8GO3 - chains A and C of the 4 polymer chains in the assembly; structure by electron microscopy, 3.09 A resolution.

Chain A:
Protein: Cytochrome bo(3) ubiquinol oxidase subunit 1
Organism: Escherichia coli K-12
Notes: EC 7.1.1.3
UniProt: B7MD89 (B7MD89_ECO45); residue numbers follow UniProt; this construct covers 1-663
Sequence (663 residues; numbered 1 to 663; the number before each row is that of its first residue):
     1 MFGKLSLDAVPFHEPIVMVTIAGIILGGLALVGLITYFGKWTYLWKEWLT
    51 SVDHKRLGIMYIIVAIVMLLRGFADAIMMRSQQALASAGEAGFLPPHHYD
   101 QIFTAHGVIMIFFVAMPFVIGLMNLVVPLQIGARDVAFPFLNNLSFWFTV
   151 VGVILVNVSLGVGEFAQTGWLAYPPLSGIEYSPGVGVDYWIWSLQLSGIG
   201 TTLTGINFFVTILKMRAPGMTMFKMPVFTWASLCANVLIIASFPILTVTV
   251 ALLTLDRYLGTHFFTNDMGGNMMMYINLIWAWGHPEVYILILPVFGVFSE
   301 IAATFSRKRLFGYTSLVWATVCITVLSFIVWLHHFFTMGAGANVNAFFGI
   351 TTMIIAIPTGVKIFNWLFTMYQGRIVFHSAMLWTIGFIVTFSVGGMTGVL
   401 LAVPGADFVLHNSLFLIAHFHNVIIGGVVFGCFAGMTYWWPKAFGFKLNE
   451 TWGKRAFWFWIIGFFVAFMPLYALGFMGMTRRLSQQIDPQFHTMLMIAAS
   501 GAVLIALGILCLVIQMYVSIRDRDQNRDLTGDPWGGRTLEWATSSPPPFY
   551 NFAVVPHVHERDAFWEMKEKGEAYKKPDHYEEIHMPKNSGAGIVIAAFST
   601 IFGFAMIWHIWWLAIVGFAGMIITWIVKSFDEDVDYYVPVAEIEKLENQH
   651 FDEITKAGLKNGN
Disordered / not traced: 659-663
Bound ions: heme Fe: His-106, His-421; Cu ion: His-284, His-333, His-334; heme o Fe near His-419 (its only coordinating residue here)
Small-molecule neighbours:
  - 1,2-Distearoyl-sn-glycerophosphoethanolamine (3PE), molecule 1: Ala-137, Phe-138, Pro-139, Phe-140, Leu-141, Leu-144, Phe-148, Trp-192, Gln-195, Leu-196, Ile-199, Thr-202, Leu-203, Thr-247, Ile-595, Phe-602, Phe-618, Met-621, Trp-625, Val-634
  - 1,2-Distearoyl-sn-glycerophosphoethanolamine (3PE), molecule 2: Thr-247, Val-248, Ala-251, Phe-618, Ile-622, Trp-625, Ile-626, Lys-628, Ser-629
  - heme (HEM): Phe-73, Ala-76, Met-79, Arg-80, Gln-83, Phe-103, Thr-104, His-106, Gly-107, Met-110, Ile-111, Ala-115, Gly-169, Trp-170, Leu-414, Ile-417, Phe-420, His-421, Ile-424, Ile-425, Val-429, Trp-460, Phe-468, Thr-480, Arg-481, Arg-482, Leu-483, Ala-502, Ile-505
  - heme o (HEO): Trp-170, Trp-280, Val-287, Tyr-288, Ile-291, His-333, His-334, Thr-352, Ala-356, Thr-359, Gly-360, Ile-363, Phe-364, Phe-391, Ser-392, Gly-395, Met-396, Gly-398, Val-399, Leu-401, Ala-402, Asp-407, Leu-410, His-411, Asn-412, Leu-416, His-419, Phe-420, Val-423, Ile-424, Val-428, Arg-481
  - Ubiquinone-8 (UQ8): Ile-16, Val-17, Thr-20, Ile-24, Leu-70, Arg-71, Phe-73, Ala-74, Asp-75, Met-78, His-98, Ile-102, Leu-160, Ala-506, Ile-509, Leu-510, Val-513

Chain C:
Protein: ubiquinol oxidase
Organism: Escherichia coli K-12
UniProt: B6HZN6 (B6HZN6_ECOSE); residue numbers follow UniProt; this construct covers 1-204
Sequence (204 residues; each row starts with the number of its first residue):
     1 MATDTLTHATAHAHEHGHHDAGGTKIFGFWIYLMSDCILFSILFATYAVL
    51 VNGTAGGPTGKDIFELPFVLVETFLLLFSSITYGMAAIAMYKNNKSQVIS
   101 WLALTWLFGAGFIGMEIYEFHHLIVNGMGPDRSGFLSAFFALVGTHGLHV
   151 TSGLIWMAVLMVQIARRGLTSTNRTRIMCLSLFWHFLDVVWICVFTVVYL
   201 MGAM
Disordered / not traced: 1-20
Small-molecule neighbours:
  - 1,2-Distearoyl-sn-glycerophosphoethanolamine (3PE), molecule 1: Lys-25, Gly-28, Phe-29, Tyr-32
  - 1,2-Distearoyl-sn-glycerophosphoethanolamine (3PE), molecule 2: Lys-25, Phe-29, Tyr-32, Leu-39, Thr-145, Leu-148, His-149, Ser-152, Ile-155, Trp-156, Val-159, Gln-163, Arg-176, Phe-183

Interface between chain A and chain C:
Pairs across the interface (56):
  Phe-138(A) / Thr-24(C)
  Phe-138(A) / Lys-25(C)
  Phe-138(A) / Gly-28(C)
  Ile-206(A) / Gly-28(C)
  Ile-206(A) / Tyr-32(C)  hydrophobic
  Phe-209(A) / Phe-27(C)  hydrophobic
  Phe-209(A) / Ile-31(C)  hydrophobic
  Val-210(A) / Thr-24(C)
  Val-210(A) / Phe-27(C)  hydrophobic
  Val-210(A) / Gly-28(C)
  Leu-213(A) / Phe-27(C)  hydrophobic
  Lys-214(A) / Phe-27(C)
  Ile-240(A) / Ile-31(C)  hydrophobic
  Ile-240(A) / Ser-35(C)
  Ala-241(A) / Ile-38(C)
  Pro-244(A) / Ser-35(C)
  Pro-244(A) / Leu-39(C)
  Ile-245(A) / Ile-42(C)  hydrophobic
  Thr-247(A) / Leu-39(C)
  Val-248(A) / Leu-39(C)  hydrophobic
  Val-248(A) / Ile-42(C)  hydrophobic
  Val-248(A) / Leu-43(C)  hydrophobic
  Leu-252(A) / Leu-43(C)  hydrophobic
  Leu-252(A) / Thr-46(C)
  Leu-259(A) / Asp-131(C)
  Gly-260(A) / Asp-131(C)
  Thr-261(A) / Pro-130(C)
  Thr-261(A) / Ser-137(C)
  His-262(A) / Asp-131(C)  hydrogen bond (side chain-backbone)
  His-262(A) / Ser-133(C)
  His-262(A) / Gly-134(C)
  His-262(A) / Ser-137(C)  hydrogen bond (backbone-side chain)
  Phe-263(A) / Thr-46(C)
  Phe-263(A) / Leu-50(C)  hydrophobic
  Phe-263(A) / Ser-137(C)
  Phe-263(A) / Ala-138(C)  hydrophobic
  Phe-263(A) / Ala-141(C)  hydrophobic
  Met-268(A) / Ala-55(C)  hydrophobic
  Met-268(A) / Arg-132(C)
  Met-268(A) / Ser-133(C)
  Met-268(A) / Gly-134(C)  hydrogen bond (backbone-backbone)
  Gly-269(A) / Leu-50(C)
  Gly-269(A) / Gly-53(C)
  Gly-269(A) / Gly-134(C)
  Asn-271(A) / Leu-50(C)
  Met-274(A) / Ala-45(C)
  Met-274(A) / Thr-46(C)
  Leu-278(A) / Ile-42(C)  hydrophobic
  Leu-278(A) / Thr-46(C)
  Ile-626(A) / Val-159(C)  hydrophobic
  Ser-629(A) / Gln-163(C)
  Ser-629(A) / Arg-176(C)  hydrogen bond (backbone-side chain)
  Phe-630(A) / Val-162(C)  hydrophobic
  Phe-630(A) / Gln-163(C)
  Phe-630(A) / Arg-166(C)
  Glu-632(A) / Arg-167(C)  salt bridge
Also at the interface, not in a pair above, chain A (30 interface residues in all): Ala-137, Leu-255, Gly-270
Also at the interface, not in a pair above, chain C (32 interface residues in all): Gly-23, Val-49

Summary:
30 residues of chain A and 32 residues of chain C are in contact; the contacts include 4 hydrogen bonds and 1
salt bridge. Polar contacts include Glu-632(A)/Arg-167(C), His-262(A)/Asp-131(C) and His-262(A)/Ser-137(C).
1,2-Distearoyl-sn-glycerophosphoethanolamine is bound between chain A and chain C.
Chain A is Cytochrome bo(3) ubiquinol oxidase subunit 1 and chain C is ubiquinol oxidase, both from
Escherichia coli K-12; the structure, Cryo-EM structure of Escherichia coli cytochrome bo3 in DDM detergent,
was determined by electron microscopy.
